2GIT - chains A and C of the 3 polymer chains in the assembly; structure by X-ray diffraction, 1.70 A resolution.

== Chain A ==
Molecule: HLA class I histocompatibility antigen, A-2 alpha chain
Source organism: Homo sapiens
Notes: fragment: Human class I major histocompatibility complex heavy chain
UniProt: Q9TQH5 (1A02_HUMAN); residues 1-275 here correspond to UniProt positions 25-299 (UniProt number = residue number + 24)
Chain sequence (275 residues; row label = number of the first residue in the row):
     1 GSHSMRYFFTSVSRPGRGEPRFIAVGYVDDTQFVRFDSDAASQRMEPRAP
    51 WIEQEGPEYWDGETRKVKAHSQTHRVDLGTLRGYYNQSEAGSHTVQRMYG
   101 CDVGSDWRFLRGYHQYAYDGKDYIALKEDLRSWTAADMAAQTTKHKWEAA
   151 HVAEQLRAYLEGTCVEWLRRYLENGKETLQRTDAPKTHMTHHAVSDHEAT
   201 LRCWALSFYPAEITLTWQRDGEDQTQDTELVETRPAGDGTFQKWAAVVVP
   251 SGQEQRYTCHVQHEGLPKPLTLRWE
Disulfide bonds: C101-C164, C203-C259

== Chain C ==
Molecule: Transcriptional activator TAX
Notes: fragment: HTLV-1 TAX peptide; engineered mutation(s): Y5K-4-[3-Indolyl]-butyric acid
Chain sequence (9 residues; numbered 1 to 9; the number before each row is that of its first residue):
     1 LLFGKPVYV

== How chain A and chain C interact ==
Residue-residue contacts - 39 pairs, chain A then chain C:
  M5(A) with L1(C)
  Y7(A) with L1(C), hydrogen bond (side chain-backbone); L2(C), hydrophobic
  F9(A) with L2(C), hydrophobic
  M45(A) with L2(C), hydrophobic
  Y59(A) with L1(C), hydrophobic
  E63(A) with L1(C); L2(C), hydrogen bond (side chain-backbone)
  K66(A) with L1(C); L2(C), hydrogen bond (side chain-backbone); F3(C); G4(C)
  V67(A) with L2(C)
  H70(A) with F3(C)
  T73(A) with V7(C); Y8(C)
  V76(A) with Y8(C), hydrophobic
  D77(A) with Y8(C); V9(C), hydrogen bond (side chain-backbone)
  T80(A) with V9(C)
  L81(A) with V9(C), hydrophobic
  Y84(A) with V9(C), hydrogen bond (side chain-backbone)
  R97(A) with V7(C)
  Y99(A) with L2(C); F3(C), hydrogen bond (side chain-backbone)
  Y116(A) with V7(C); V9(C), hydrophobic
  T143(A) with V9(C), hydrogen bond (side chain-backbone)
  K146(A) with V9(C), hydrogen bond (side chain-backbone)
  W147(A) with V7(C), hydrophobic; Y8(C), hydrogen bond (side chain-backbone)
  Q155(A) with F3(C)
  L156(A) with F3(C), hydrophobic
  Y159(A) with L1(C), hydrogen bond (side chain-backbone); L2(C); F3(C)
  T163(A) with L1(C)
  W167(A) with L1(C)
  Y171(A) with L1(C), hydrogen bond (side chain-backbone)
Also at the interface, not in a pair above, chain A (29 interface residues in all): Y123, V152
Also at the interface, not in a pair above, chain C (9 interface residues in all): K5, P6

== In short ==
29 residues of chain A face 9 of chain C across their interface, with 11 hydrogen bonds. Among the polar pairs
are Y7(A)-L1(C), E63(A)-L2(C) and K66(A)-L2(C).
Chain A is HLA class I histocompatibility antigen, A-2 alpha chain (Homo sapiens) and chain C is
Transcriptional activator TAX; the structure, Human Class I MHC HLA-A2 in complex with the modified HTLV-1 TAX
(Y5K-4-[3-Indolyl]-butyric acid) peptide, was determined by X-ray diffraction.
